PDB entry 6X5Q | X-ray diffraction, 2.14 A resolution | chains A and B

Chain A:
Molecule: Calcium/calmodulin-dependent protein kinase type II subunit alpha
From: Homo sapiens
Notes: EC 2.7.11.17
Reference sequence: Q9UQM7 (KCC2A_HUMAN); residues 7-274 here = UniProt positions 7-274
Sequence (268 residues; numbered 7 to 274; the number before each row is that of its first residue):
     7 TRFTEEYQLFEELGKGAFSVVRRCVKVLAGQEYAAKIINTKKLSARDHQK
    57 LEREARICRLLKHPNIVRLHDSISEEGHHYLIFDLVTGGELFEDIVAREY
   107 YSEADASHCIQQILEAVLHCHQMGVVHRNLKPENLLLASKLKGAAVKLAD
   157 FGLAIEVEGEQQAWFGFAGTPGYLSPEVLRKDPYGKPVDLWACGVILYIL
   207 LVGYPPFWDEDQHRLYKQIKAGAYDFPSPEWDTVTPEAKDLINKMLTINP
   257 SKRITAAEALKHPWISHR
Disordered / not traced: 7
Sequence notes: engineered mutation N135 (Asp in Q9UQM7), K223 (Gln in Q9UQM7)
Swiss-Prot annotation at these positions:
  - binding site (ATP): L19 to V27, K42
  - modified residue: Y13 (Phosphotyrosine), S257 (Phosphoserine)
From the paper describing this entry:
  - conformationally variable residues (side-chain flip): E96
  - mutagenesis - E96K (7- to 65-fold), E96K/E99K (75- to 140-fold), E99K (7- to 65-fold): decreased binding to GluA1 P828R
  - mutagenesis - I205K, W214A (60-fold), E236K (21-fold): decreased binding to CaMKIIN
  - specificity-determining residues: W214, E236 (by similarity / conservation)
  - mutagenesis - E96K/E99K (Tm change 1 degC): decreased stability in response to GluN2B

Chain B:
Molecule: Glutamate receptor 1
Reference sequence: P42261 (GRIA1_HUMAN), isoform P42261-5; residues 818-837 here correspond to UniProt positions 846-865 (UniProt number = residue number + 28)
Sequence (20 residues; numbered 818 to 837; the number before each row is that of its first residue):
   818 SKRMKGFCLIPQQSINEAIR
Disordered / not traced: 835-837
From the paper describing this entry:
  - mutagenesis - P828R (140-fold): increased binding to Calcium/calmodulin-dependent protein kinase type II subunit alpha (chain A)
  - post-translational modification sites: S831 (citing earlier work)

How chain A and chain B interact:
Contacting residue pairs (40):
  F98(A) - L826(B)  hydrophobic
  F98(A) - I827(B)
  F98(A) - P828(B)
  I101(A) - L826(B)  hydrophobic
  V102(A) - L826(B)  hydrophobic
  E105(A) - S818(B)
  E105(A) - K819(B)
  E105(A) - R820(B)  hydrogen bond (side chain-backbone)
  K137(A) - Q829(B)  hydrogen bond (side chain-backbone)
  K137(A) - Q830(B)
  K137(A) - S831(B)
  E139(A) - P828(B)
  E139(A) - Q829(B)  hydrogen bond (side chain-backbone)
  L159(A) - S831(B)
  L159(A) - N833(B)
  F173(A) - I832(B)  hydrophobic
  F173(A) - N833(B)
  A174(A) - N833(B)
  G175(A) - S831(B)
  G175(A) - I832(B)  hydrogen bond (backbone-backbone)
  G175(A) - N833(B)
  T176(A) - Q829(B)
  T176(A) - Q830(B)
  T176(A) - S831(B)
  P177(A) - Q829(B)
  P177(A) - Q830(B)
  P177(A) - I832(B)  hydrophobic
  G178(A) - Q829(B)  hydrogen bond (backbone-side chain)
  Y179(A) - Q829(B)
  I205(A) - L826(B)  hydrophobic
  V208(A) - K819(B)
  G209(A) - K819(B)
  G209(A) - L826(B)
  Y210(A) - F824(B)  hydrophobic
  W214(A) - Q829(B)
  Y222(A) - I832(B)
  P233(A) - K822(B)
  S234(A) - K822(B)  hydrogen bond (backbone-side chain)
  E236(A) - S818(B)  hydrogen bond (side chain-backbone)
  E236(A) - K822(B)  salt bridge
Other interface residues (no listed pair), chain A (26 interface residues in all): N135, P211, P235
Other interface residues (no listed pair), chain B (14 interface residues in all): C825
Interface features reported in the paper:
  - interface residues, chain A: F98(A), I101(A), V102(A), K137(A), E139(A), G175(A), G178(A), Y179(A), I205(A), E236(A)

Overview:
26 residues of chain A and 14 residues of chain B are in contact, with 7 hydrogen bonds and 1 salt bridge.
Polar contacts include E236(A)-K822(B), E105(A)-R820(B) and K137(A)-Q829(B). The paper reports that E96K,
E96K/E99K and E99K of chain A reduce binding to GluA1 P828R; interface residues F98(A), I101(A) and V102(A)
among others; 7 substitutions were tested in all.
Chain A is Calcium/calmodulin-dependent protein kinase type II subunit alpha (Homo sapiens) and chain B is
Glutamate receptor 1; the structure, Cocrystal structure of human CaMKII-alpha (CAMK2A)kinase domain and
GluA1, was determined by X-ray diffraction (same publication as 6X5G, 7KL0, 7KL1, 7UIQ, 7UIR, 7UIS and 5
further entries).
